PDB entry 7APD | electron microscopy, 3.90 A resolution | chains H and T of the 10 polymer chains in the assembly

[Chain H]
Protein: Replication protein E1
Organism: Bovine papillomavirus
Notes: EC 3.6.4.12
UniProt: C5IAS0 (C5IAS0_9PAPI); numbering as in UniProt (aligned over 159-303)
Chain sequence (152 residues; each row starts with the number of its first residue):
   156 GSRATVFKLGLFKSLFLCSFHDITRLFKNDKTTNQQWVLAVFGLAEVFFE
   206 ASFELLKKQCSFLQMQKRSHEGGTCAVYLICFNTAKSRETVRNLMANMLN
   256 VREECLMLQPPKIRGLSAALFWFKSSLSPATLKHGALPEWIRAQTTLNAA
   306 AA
Disordered / not traced: 304-307
Sequence notes: expression tag (156-158, 304-307)
From the paper describing this entry:
  - binding site for the 36-nt DNA strand (chain T): Lys168, Arg180 to Asn189, Lys279
  - mutagenesis - K168A, K183A/K186A, K279A: decreased catalytic activity

[Chain T]
Molecule: 36-nt DNA strand
Sequence (36 nucleotides; numbered 42 to 77; the number before each row is that of its first residue):
    42 CCCCCCCGTGCGCGCTGAGGTGCGGTGTGAAATACA

[How chain H and chain T interact]
Residue-residue contacts - 14 pairs, chain H then chain T:
  Arg158(H) - DC42(T)  hydrogen bond to the base
  Ala159(H) - DC42(T)  hydrogen bond to the base
  Lys168(H) - DC45(T)  salt bridge to the phosphate
  Lys168(H) - DC46(T)  salt bridge to the phosphate
  Leu172(H) - DC46(T)  sugar contact
  Leu172(H) - DC47(T)  phosphate contact
  Cys173(H) - DC46(T)  sugar contact
  Ser174(H) - DC44(T)  base contact
  His176(H) - DC43(T)  hydrogen bond to the base
  Asp177(H) - DC44(T)  base contact
  Leu181(H) - DC43(T)  base contact
  Leu275(H) - DC48(T)  phosphate contact
  Lys279(H) - DC47(T)  hydrogen bond to the phosphate
  Lys279(H) - DC48(T)  salt bridge to the phosphate
Also at the interface, not in a pair above, chain H (13 interface residues in all): Gly165, Ser272

[In short]
The interface between chain H and chain T involves 13 residues on one side and 7 on the other; the contacts
include 4 hydrogen bonds and 3 salt bridges. Among the polar pairs are Arg158(H)-DC42(T), Ala159(H)-DC42(T)
and His176(H)-DC43(T). From the paper: a binding site for the 36-nt DNA strand (chain T) at Lys168(H),
Arg180(H) and Lys279(H); K168A, K183A/K186A and K279A of chain H reduce catalytic activity.
Here chain H is Replication protein E1 (Bovine papillomavirus) and chain T is a 36-nt DNA strand. Entry 7APD
(Bovine Papillomavirus E1 DNA helicase-replication fork complex) was determined by electron microscopy.
